PDB entry 8RMM | electron microscopy, 3.26 A resolution | chains A and K of the 21 polymer chains in the assembly

[Chain A (and K)]
Protein: Calcium homeostasis modulator protein 4
From: Homo sapiens
Notes: chain K of this document is another copy of the same molecule, construct and numbering; everything in this record applies to it too
UniProt: Q5JW98 (CAHM4_HUMAN); residue numbers follow UniProt; this construct covers 2-314
Chain sequence (322 residues; row label = number of the first residue in the row; numbering starts at 0):
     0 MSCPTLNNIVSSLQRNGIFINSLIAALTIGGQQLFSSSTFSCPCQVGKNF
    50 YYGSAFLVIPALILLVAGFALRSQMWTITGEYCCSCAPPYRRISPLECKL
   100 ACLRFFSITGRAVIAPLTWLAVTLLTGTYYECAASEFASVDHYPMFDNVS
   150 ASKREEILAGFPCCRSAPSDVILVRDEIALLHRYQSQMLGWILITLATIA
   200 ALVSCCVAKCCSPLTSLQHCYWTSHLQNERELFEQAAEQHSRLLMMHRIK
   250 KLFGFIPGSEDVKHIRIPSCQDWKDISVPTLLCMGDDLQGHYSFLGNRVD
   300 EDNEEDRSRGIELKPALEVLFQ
Unresolved in the structure: 0-4, 83-93, 279-321 (chain K: 0-4, 83-93, 256-321)
Construct notes: initiating methionine (0); expression tag (1, 315-321)
Disulfide bonds: C41-C131, C43-C162

[Chain A / chain K interface]
Contacting residue pairs - 44 pairs, chain A then chain K:
  N6(A) with L5(K)
  T38(A) with R182(K)
  P42(A) with L179(K), hydrophobic
  C43(A) with L179(K)
  Q44(A) with L179(K); L180(K), hydrogen bond (side chain-backbone)
  K47(A) with Y183(K), hydrogen bond
  A54(A) with W190(K)
  F55(A) with Q186(K); W190(K), hydrophobic
  I58(A) with W190(K), hydrophobic
  P59(A) with W190(K)
  V65(A) with T197(K)
  W75(A) with C204(K); K208(K)
  T76(A) with S215(K)
  T78(A) with K208(K), hydrogen bond
  F232(A) with L216(K), hydrophobic
  A236(A) with Y220(K), hydrophobic
  E237(A) with N227(K)
  H239(A) with Y220(K), hydrogen bond
  S240(A) with S223(K); H224(K); N227(K)
  R241(A) with N227(K)
  L243(A) with H224(K)
  M244(A) with E228(K); F232(K), hydrophobic
  I248(A) with F232(K), hydrophobic; A235(K), hydrophobic
  L251(A) with F232(K), hydrophobic
  F252(A) with F232(K), hydrophobic; A236(K), hydrophobic
  F254(A) with A235(K); Q238(K)
  P256(A) with L231(K), hydrophobic; Q234(K)
  D260(A) with Q238(K); L242(K)
  I264(A) with H239(K); L242(K), hydrophobic
  P267(A) with H239(K)
  I275(A) with F232(K), hydrophobic
  P278(A) with W221(K), hydrophobic
Other interface residues (no listed pair), chain A (39 interface residues in all): F39, S40, Y50, Y51, G79, G257, I266
Other interface residues (no listed pair), chain K (27 interface residues in all): E176

[Summary]
39 residues of chain A and 27 residues of chain K are in contact, with 4 hydrogen bonds. Polar contacts
include Q44(A)-L180(K), K47(A)-Y183(K) and T78(A)-K208(K).
Both chains are Calcium homeostasis modulator protein 4 (Homo sapiens). Entry 8RMM (Structure of heteromeric
CALHM2/4 channel in complex with synthetic nanobodies SbC2 and SbC4) was determined by electron microscopy
together with 8RMK, 8RML and 8RMN from the same study.
